PDB entry 3S2H | X-ray diffraction, 3.30 A resolution | chains A and B of the 12 polymer chains in the assembly

[Chain A]
Name: DNA-directed RNA polymerase II subunit RPB1
From: Saccharomyces cerevisiae
Notes: EC 2.7.7.6
UniProtKB: P04050 (RPB1_YEAST); numbering as in UniProt (aligned over 1-1733)
Chain sequence (1733 residues; numbered 1 to 1733; the number before each row is that of its first residue):
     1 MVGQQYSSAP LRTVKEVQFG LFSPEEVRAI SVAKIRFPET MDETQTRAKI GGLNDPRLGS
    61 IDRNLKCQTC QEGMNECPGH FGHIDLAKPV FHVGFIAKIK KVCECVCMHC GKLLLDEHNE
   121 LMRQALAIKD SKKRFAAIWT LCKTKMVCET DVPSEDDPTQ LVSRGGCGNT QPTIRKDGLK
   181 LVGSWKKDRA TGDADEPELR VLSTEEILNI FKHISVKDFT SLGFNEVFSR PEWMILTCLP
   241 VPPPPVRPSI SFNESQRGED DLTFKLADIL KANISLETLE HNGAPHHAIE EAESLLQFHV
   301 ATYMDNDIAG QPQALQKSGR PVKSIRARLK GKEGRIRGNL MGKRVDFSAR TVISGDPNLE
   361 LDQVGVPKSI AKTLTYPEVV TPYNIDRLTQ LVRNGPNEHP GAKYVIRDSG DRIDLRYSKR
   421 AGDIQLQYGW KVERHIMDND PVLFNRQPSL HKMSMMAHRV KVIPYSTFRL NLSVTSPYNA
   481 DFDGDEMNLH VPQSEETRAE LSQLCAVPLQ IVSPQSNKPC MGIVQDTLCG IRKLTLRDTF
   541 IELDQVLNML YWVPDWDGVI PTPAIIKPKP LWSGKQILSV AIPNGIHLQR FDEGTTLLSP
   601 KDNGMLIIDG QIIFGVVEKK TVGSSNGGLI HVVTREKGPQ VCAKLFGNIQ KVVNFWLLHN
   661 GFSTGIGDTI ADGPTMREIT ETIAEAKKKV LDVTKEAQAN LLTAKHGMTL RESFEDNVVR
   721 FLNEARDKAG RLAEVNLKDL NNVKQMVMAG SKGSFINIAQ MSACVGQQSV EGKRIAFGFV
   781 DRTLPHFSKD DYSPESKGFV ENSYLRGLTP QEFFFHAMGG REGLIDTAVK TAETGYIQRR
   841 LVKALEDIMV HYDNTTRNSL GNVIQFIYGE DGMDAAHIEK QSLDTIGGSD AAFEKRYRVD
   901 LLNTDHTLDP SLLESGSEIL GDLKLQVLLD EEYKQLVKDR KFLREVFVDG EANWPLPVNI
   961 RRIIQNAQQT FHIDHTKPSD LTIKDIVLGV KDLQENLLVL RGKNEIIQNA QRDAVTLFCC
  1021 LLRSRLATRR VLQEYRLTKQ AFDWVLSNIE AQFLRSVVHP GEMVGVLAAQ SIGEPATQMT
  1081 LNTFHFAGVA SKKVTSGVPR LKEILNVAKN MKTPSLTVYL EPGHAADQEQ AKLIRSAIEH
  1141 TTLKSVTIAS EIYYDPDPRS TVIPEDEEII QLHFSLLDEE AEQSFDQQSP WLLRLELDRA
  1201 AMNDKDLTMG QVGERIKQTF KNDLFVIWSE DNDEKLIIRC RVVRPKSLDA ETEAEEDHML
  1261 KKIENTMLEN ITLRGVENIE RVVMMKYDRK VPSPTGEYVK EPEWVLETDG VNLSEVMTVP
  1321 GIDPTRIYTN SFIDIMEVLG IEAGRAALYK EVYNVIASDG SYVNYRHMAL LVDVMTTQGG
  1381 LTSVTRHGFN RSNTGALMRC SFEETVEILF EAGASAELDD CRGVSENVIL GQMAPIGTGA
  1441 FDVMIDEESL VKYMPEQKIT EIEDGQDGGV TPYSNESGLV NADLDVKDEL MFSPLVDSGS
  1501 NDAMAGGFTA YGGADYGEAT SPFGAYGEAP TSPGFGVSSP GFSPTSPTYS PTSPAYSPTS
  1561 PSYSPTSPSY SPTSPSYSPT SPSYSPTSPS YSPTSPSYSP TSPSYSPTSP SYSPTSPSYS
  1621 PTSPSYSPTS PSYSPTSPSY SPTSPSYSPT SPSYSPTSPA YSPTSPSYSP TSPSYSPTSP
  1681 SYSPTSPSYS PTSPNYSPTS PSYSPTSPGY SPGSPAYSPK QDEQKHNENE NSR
Disordered / not traced: 1-2, 155-160, 187-198, 1177-1186, 1244-1253, 1446-1733
Bound ions: Zn2+ site 1: Cys67, Cys70, Cys77, His80; Zn2+ site 2: Cys107, Cys110, Cys148, Cys167; Mg2+: Asp481, Asp483, Asp485 (shared with 1 residue of chain R)
Curated features (UniProtKB/Swiss-Prot):
  - region: Pro248 to Asp260 (Lid loop), Asn306 to Lys323 (Rudder loop), Pro810 to Glu822 (Bridging helix)
  - binding site (Zn(2+)): Cys67, Cys70, Cys77, His80, Cys107, Cys110, Cys148, Cys167
  - binding site (Mg(2+)): Asp481, Asp483, Asp485
  - modified residue: Thr1471 (Phosphothreonine)
  - cross-link (Glycyl lysine isopeptide (Lys-Gly)): Lys695 (interchain with G-Cter in ubiquitin), Lys1246 (interchain with G-Cter in ubiquitin), Lys1350 (interchain with G-Cter in ubiquitin)
  - natural variant: Ser1653 to Pro1659 (deletion: In strain: A364A)
  - mutagenesis: Lys1246 (K1246R: Impairs ubiquitination during transcription stress)

[Chain B]
Name: DNA-directed RNA polymerase II subunit RPB2
From: Saccharomyces cerevisiae
Notes: EC 2.7.7.6
UniProtKB: P08518 (RPB2_YEAST); residues 1-1224 here = UniProt positions 1-1224
Chain sequence (1224 residues; each row starts with the number of its first residue):
     1 MSDLANSEKY YDEDPYGFED ESAPITAEDS WAVISAFFRE KGLVSQQLDS FNQFVDYTLQ
    61 DIICEDSTLI LEQLAQHTTE SDNISRKYEI SFGKIYVTKP MVNESDGVTH ALYPQEARLR
   121 NLTYSSGLFV DVKKRTYEAI DVPGRELKYE LIAEESEDDS ESGKVFIGRL PIMLRSKNCY
   181 LSEATESDLY KLKECPFDMG GYFIINGSEK VLIAQERSAG NIVQVFKKAA PSPISHVAEI
   241 RSALEKGSRF ISTLQVKLYG REGSSARTIK ATLPYIKQDI PIVIIFRALG IIPDGEILEH
   301 ICYDVNDWQM LEMLKPCVED GFVIQDRETA LDFIGRRGTA LGIKKEKRIQ YAKDILQKEF
   361 LPHITQLEGF ESRKAFFLGY MINRLLLCAL DRKDQDDRDH FGKKRLDLAG PLLAQLFKTL
   421 FKKLTKDIFR YMQRTVEEAH DFNMKLAINA KTITSGLKYA LATGNWGEQK KAMSSRAGVS
   481 QVLNRYTYSS TLSHLRRTNT PIGRDGKLAK PRQLHNTHWG LVCPAETPEG QACGLVKNLS
   541 LMSCISVGTD PMPIITFLSE WGMEPLEDYV PHQSPDATRV FVNGVWHGVH RNPARLMETL
   601 RTLRRKGDIN PEVSMIRDIR EKELKIFTDA GRVYRPLFIV EDDESLGHKE LKVRKGHIAK
   661 LMATEYQDIE GGFEDVEEYT WSSLLNEGLV EYIDAEEEES ILIAMQPEDL EPAEANEEND
   721 LDVDPAKRIR VSHHATTFTH CEIHPSMILG VAASIIPFPD HNQSPRNTYQ SAMGKQAMGV
   781 FLTNYNVRMD TMANILYYPQ KPLGTTRAME YLKFRELPAG QNAIVAIACY SGYNQEDSMI
   841 MNQSSIDRGL FRSLFFRSYM DQEKKYGMSI TETFEKPQRT NTLRMKHGTY DKLDDDGLIA
   901 PGVRVSGEDV IIGKTTPISP DEEELGQRTA YHSKRDASTP LRSTENGIVD QVLVTTNQDG
   961 LKFVKVRVRT TKIPQIGDKF ASRHGQKGTI GITYRREDMP FTAEGIVPDL IINPHAIPSR
  1021 MTVAHLIECL LSKVAALSGN EGDASPFTDI TVEGISKLLR EHGYQSRGFE VMYNGHTGKK
  1081 LMAQIFFGPT YYQRLRHMVD DKIHARARGP MQVLTRQPVE GRSRDGGLRF GEMERDCMIA
  1141 HGAASFLKER LMEASDAFRV HICGICGLMT VIAKLNHNQF ECKGCDNKID IYQIHIPYAA
  1201 KLLFQELMAM NITPRLYTDR SRDF
Disordered / not traced: 1-19, 71-88, 142-163, 336-344, 438-445, 503-508, 669-677, 716-721, 920-932
Bound ions: Zn2+: Cys1163, Cys1166, Cys1182, Cys1185

[Chain A / chain B interface]
Pairs across the interface - 450 pairs, chain A then chain B:
  Gln4(A) - Ala1157(B)
  Gln4(A) - Phe1158(B)
  Gln4(A) - Arg1159(B)
  Gln5(A) - Arg1159(B)  hydrogen bond (backbone-side chain)
  Gln5(A) - Leu1175(B)
  Gln5(A) - Asn1176(B)
  Tyr6(A) - Leu1175(B)
  Ser7(A) - Arg1159(B)
  Ser7(A) - His1161(B)  hydrogen bond
  Ser7(A) - Leu1175(B)
  Ser7(A) - Phe1180(B)
  Ser7(A) - Gln1193(B)  hydrogen bond (backbone-side chain)
  Ser8(A) - Asn1178(B)  hydrogen bond
  Ser8(A) - Phe1180(B)
  Ala9(A) - His1161(B)
  Ala9(A) - Ile1191(B)  hydrophobic
  Ala9(A) - Gln1193(B)  hydrogen bond (backbone-side chain)
  Pro10(A) - Ile1191(B)
  Pro10(A) - Tyr1192(B)  hydrophobic
  Pro10(A) - Gln1193(B)  hydrogen bond (backbone-backbone)
  Leu11(A) - Gln1193(B)
  Leu11(A) - His1195(B)
  Arg12(A) - Tyr1192(B)
  Arg12(A) - Gln1193(B)  hydrogen bond (backbone-backbone)
  Arg12(A) - Ile1194(B)
  Arg12(A) - Thr1218(B)
  Thr13(A) - Thr1218(B)
  Val14(A) - Ile1194(B)  hydrophobic
  Val14(A) - Leu1216(B)  hydrophobic
  Lys15(A) - Tyr1217(B)  hydrogen bond (backbone-backbone)
  Lys15(A) - Thr1218(B)
  Lys15(A) - Arg1220(B)  hydrogen bond (backbone-side chain)
  Glu16(A) - Arg1215(B)
  Glu16(A) - Leu1216(B)
  Glu16(A) - Tyr1217(B)  hydrogen bond (backbone-backbone)
  Glu16(A) - Asp1219(B)
  Glu16(A) - Arg1220(B)  salt bridge
  Val17(A) - Arg1215(B)
  Val17(A) - Leu1216(B)  hydrophobic
  Gln18(A) - Thr1213(B)
  Gln18(A) - Arg1215(B)  hydrogen bond (backbone-backbone)
  Phe19(A) - Thr1213(B)
  Gly20(A) - Ile1212(B)
  Gly20(A) - Thr1213(B)  hydrogen bond (backbone-backbone)
  Leu21(A) - Asn1211(B)
  Leu21(A) - Thr1213(B)  hydrogen bond (backbone-side chain)
  Leu21(A) - Arg1215(B)
  Phe22(A) - Leu1168(B)  hydrophobic
  Phe22(A) - Met1208(B)  hydrophobic
  Phe22(A) - Asn1211(B)  hydrogen bond (backbone-side chain)
  Phe22(A) - Thr1213(B)
  Glu26(A) - Arg1215(B)  salt bridge
  Arg28(A) - Lys1183(B)
  Ala29(A) - Lys1183(B)
  Ala29(A) - Gly1184(B)
  Ile30(A) - Thr1170(B)
  Ser31(A) - Lys1183(B)
  Cys70(A) - Ile1172(B)  hydrophobic
  Cys70(A) - Ala1173(B)
  Cys70(A) - Lys1174(B)
  Gln71(A) - Lys1174(B)
  Gln71(A) - Asn1176(B)
  Gln71(A) - His1177(B)  hydrogen bond
  Glu72(A) - Ala1173(B)
  Glu72(A) - Leu1175(B)
  Glu72(A) - Asn1176(B)  hydrogen bond
  Asn75(A) - Arg1116(B)
  Asn75(A) - Phe1158(B)
  Glu76(A) - Arg1159(B)  salt bridge
  Pro78(A) - Lys1201(B)  hydrogen bond (backbone-side chain)
  Pro78(A) - Gln1205(B)  hydrogen bond (backbone-side chain)
  Gly79(A) - Gln1205(B)
  Phe81(A) - Gln1205(B)
  Phe81(A) - Met1208(B)  hydrophobic
  His92(A) - Met1210(B)
  Phe95(A) - Ile1212(B)  hydrophobic
  Phe228(A) - Arg1215(B)
  Phe228(A) - Tyr1217(B)
  Cys238(A) - Asn1211(B)
  Pro240(A) - Met1208(B)
  Pro240(A) - Ala1209(B)
  Pro240(A) - Asn1211(B)
  Pro243(A) - Gln1205(B)
  Pro245(A) - Leu1114(B)
  Pro245(A) - Tyr1198(B)
  Pro245(A) - Lys1201(B)
  Pro245(A) - Leu1202(B)
  Val246(A) - Leu1114(B)
  Val246(A) - Gln1205(B)
  Pro248(A) - Leu1114(B)
  Ile250(A) - Val1113(B)  hydrophobic
  Glu254(A) - Arg884(B)  salt bridge
  Glu254(A) - Ile918(B)
  Glu254(A) - Arg935(B)
  Tyr303(A) - Ala1209(B)  hydrogen bond (side chain-backbone)
  Met304(A) - Met1210(B)
  Ile325(A) - Glu1206(B)
  Ile325(A) - Met1210(B)  hydrophobic
  Arg326(A) - Met1210(B)
  Arg328(A) - Glu1206(B)  salt bridge
  Leu329(A) - Leu1203(B)  hydrophobic
  Leu329(A) - Glu1206(B)
  Arg335(A) - Leu1114(B)
  Arg335(A) - Thr1115(B)
  Arg335(A) - Ala1199(B)
  Arg335(A) - Leu1202(B)
  Arg335(A) - Glu1206(B)  salt bridge
  Ile336(A) - Leu1203(B)  hydrophobic
  Arg337(A) - Arg1129(B)
  Arg337(A) - Glu1132(B)  salt bridge
  Gly338(A) - Arg1129(B)  hydrogen bond (backbone-side chain)
  Asn339(A) - Thr1115(B)
  Asn339(A) - Gln1117(B)  hydrogen bond (backbone-side chain)
  Asn339(A) - Ala1199(B)
  Leu340(A) - Ala1199(B)  hydrophobic
  Leu340(A) - Ala1200(B)
  Leu340(A) - Leu1203(B)  hydrophobic
  Met341(A) - Glu1132(B)
  Met341(A) - Arg1135(B)
  Gly342(A) - Arg1129(B)
  Gly342(A) - Phe1130(B)
  Gly342(A) - Gly1131(B)
  Lys343(A) - Gln1117(B)
  Lys343(A) - Arg1129(B)
  Lys343(A) - Phe1130(B)  hydrogen bond (backbone-backbone)
  Lys343(A) - Leu1151(B)  hydrogen bond (side chain-backbone)
  Lys343(A) - Ser1155(B)
  Lys343(A) - Asp1156(B)  salt bridge
  Lys343(A) - Pro1197(B)
  Arg344(A) - Pro1118(B)
  Arg344(A) - Val1119(B)  hydrogen bond (side chain-backbone)
  Arg344(A) - Glu1120(B)
  Arg344(A) - Gly1127(B)  hydrogen bond (side chain-backbone)
  Arg344(A) - Leu1128(B)
  Arg344(A) - Arg1129(B)
  Arg344(A) - Ser1155(B)  hydrogen bond (backbone-side chain)
  Val345(A) - Gly1127(B)
  Val345(A) - Leu1128(B)  hydrogen bond (backbone-backbone)
  Val345(A) - Phe1130(B)  hydrophobic
  Val345(A) - Arg1150(B)
  Val345(A) - Ser1155(B)
  Asp346(A) - Arg1106(B)  salt bridge
  Asp346(A) - Arg1108(B)
  Asp346(A) - Gly1109(B)
  Asp346(A) - Pro1118(B)
  Asp346(A) - Arg1150(B)  hydrogen bond (backbone-side chain)
  Phe347(A) - Arg1106(B)  hydrogen bond (backbone-backbone)
  Phe347(A) - Ala1107(B)  hydrophobic
  Phe347(A) - Arg1108(B)
  Phe347(A) - Arg1150(B)
  Ser348(A) - Ala1105(B)
  Ser348(A) - Arg1106(B)  hydrogen bond (backbone-backbone)
  Ser348(A) - Leu1128(B)  hydrogen bond (side chain-backbone)
  Ala349(A) - His1104(B)
  Ala349(A) - Ala1105(B)  hydrophobic
  Ala349(A) - Leu1128(B)
  Arg350(A) - Lys1102(B)
  Arg350(A) - Ile1103(B)
  Arg350(A) - His1104(B)  hydrogen bond (backbone-backbone)
  Arg350(A) - Leu1128(B)
  Thr351(A) - Ile1103(B)
  Thr351(A) - His1104(B)
  Val352(A) - Gly977(B)
  Val352(A) - Thr989(B)
  Val352(A) - Val1099(B)  hydrophobic
  Gly355(A) - Tyr833(B)
  Asp356(A) - Tyr833(B)  hydrogen bond
  Pro357(A) - Ser831(B)
  Pro357(A) - Gly832(B)
  Pro357(A) - Tyr833(B)
  Asn358(A) - Tyr833(B)  hydrogen bond
  Ile370(A) - Ile1103(B)  hydrophobic
  Ile370(A) - Ala1105(B)  hydrophobic
  Thr373(A) - Ala1105(B)
  Thr373(A) - Ala1107(B)
  Leu374(A) - Ala1107(B)  hydrophobic
  Arg412(A) - Arg1108(B)
  Glu433(A) - Arg1108(B)  salt bridge
  Leu443(A) - Met1138(B)  hydrophobic
  Leu443(A) - Phe1146(B)  hydrophobic
  Asn445(A) - Glu1134(B)
  Gln447(A) - Arg1129(B)
  Gln447(A) - Glu1134(B)  hydrogen bond
  Pro448(A) - Met1133(B)  hydrophobic
  Ser449(A) - Met1133(B)
  Ser449(A) - Glu1134(B)
  Ser449(A) - Cys1137(B)
  His451(A) - Cys1137(B)  hydrogen bond (backbone-side chain)
  Lys452(A) - Cys1137(B)
  Lys452(A) - Ala1140(B)
  Lys452(A) - His1141(B)  hydrogen bond (backbone-side chain)
  Met455(A) - Phe1130(B)  hydrophobic
  Met455(A) - Glu1134(B)
  Met455(A) - Cys1137(B)  hydrophobic
  Met455(A) - Met1138(B)  hydrophobic
  Met455(A) - His1141(B)
  Tyr465(A) - Ile976(B)  hydrophobic
  Ser466(A) - Gln975(B)  hydrogen bond
  Ser466(A) - Ile976(B)
  Ser466(A) - Val1099(B)
  Ser466(A) - Asp1100(B)  hydrogen bond
  Ser466(A) - Ile1103(B)
  Thr467(A) - Ile976(B)
  Thr467(A) - Gly977(B)
  Thr467(A) - Val1099(B)
  Arg469(A) - Tyr833(B)
  Arg469(A) - Ile976(B)
  Arg469(A) - Gly991(B)  hydrogen bond (side chain-backbone)
  Arg469(A) - Ile992(B)
  Leu472(A) - Gln835(B)
  Thr475(A) - Glu836(B)
  Asp481(A) - Glu836(B)
  Asp481(A) - Asp837(B)
  Phe482(A) - Gln835(B)
  Phe482(A) - Glu836(B)  hydrogen bond (backbone-backbone)
  Phe482(A) - Asp837(B)
  Phe482(A) - Ser838(B)
  Phe482(A) - Thr989(B)  hydrogen bond (backbone-side chain)
  Asp483(A) - Asp837(B)  hydrogen bond (backbone-backbone)
  Asp483(A) - Lys979(B)
  Asp483(A) - Lys987(B)
  Asp483(A) - Gly988(B)
  Gly484(A) - Lys979(B)
  Gly484(A) - Thr989(B)
  Glu486(A) - Lys1102(B)  salt bridge
  Asn488(A) - Leu1128(B)
  Asn488(A) - Arg1129(B)
  His490(A) - Phe1130(B)
  His490(A) - Arg1150(B)  hydrogen bond
  Val491(A) - Arg1150(B)  hydrogen bond (backbone-side chain)
  Pro492(A) - Glu1149(B)
  Gln493(A) - Glu1149(B)  hydrogen bond (backbone-side chain)
  Ser494(A) - Glu1149(B)
  Glu496(A) - Ser1145(B)
  Thr497(A) - Ser1145(B)
  Thr497(A) - Phe1146(B)
  Thr497(A) - Glu1149(B)
  Glu500(A) - Ala1143(B)
  Glu500(A) - Ala1144(B)  hydrogen bond (side chain-backbone)
  Glu500(A) - Ser1145(B)  hydrogen bond (side chain-backbone)
  Glu500(A) - Phe1146(B)  hydrogen bond (side chain-backbone)
  Leu504(A) - His1141(B)
  Cys505(A) - Met1138(B)  hydrophobic
  Cys505(A) - His1141(B)
  Gln510(A) - His1141(B)  hydrogen bond
  Val524(A) - Gln835(B)
  Gln525(A) - Gln835(B)
  Gln525(A) - Glu836(B)  hydrogen bond (side chain-backbone)
  Gln525(A) - Asn1013(B)  hydrogen bond
  Gln525(A) - His1015(B)  hydrogen bond (backbone-side chain)
  Asp526(A) - Cys829(B)
  Asp526(A) - Gly832(B)
  Asp526(A) - Gln835(B)  hydrogen bond (backbone-side chain)
  Asp526(A) - Asn1013(B)
  Asp526(A) - His1015(B)  salt bridge
  Cys529(A) - His1015(B)
  Leu657(A) - Cys829(B)  hydrophobic
  Leu658(A) - Tyr830(B)
  Leu658(A) - Ser831(B)
  Leu658(A) - Asn1074(B)
  Leu658(A) - His1076(B)
  Leu658(A) - Leu1081(B)
  His659(A) - Asn1074(B)
  His659(A) - Thr1077(B)
  Asn660(A) - Leu1081(B)
  Asn660(A) - Met1082(B)  hydrogen bond (backbone-backbone)
  Asn660(A) - Ala1083(B)  hydrogen bond (backbone-backbone)
  Gly661(A) - Leu1081(B)
  Gly661(A) - Ala1083(B)
  Phe662(A) - Ala828(B)
  Phe662(A) - Cys829(B)  hydrogen bond (backbone-side chain)
  Phe662(A) - Pro1014(B)
  Phe662(A) - Ala1083(B)
  Phe662(A) - Ile1085(B)
  Ser663(A) - Ile827(B)  hydrogen bond (side chain-backbone)
  Ser663(A) - Pro1014(B)
  Ser663(A) - Gln1084(B)
  Ser663(A) - Ile1085(B)
  Ser663(A) - Phe1086(B)  hydrogen bond (side chain-backbone)
  Thr664(A) - Ile827(B)
  Thr664(A) - Pro1014(B)
  Thr664(A) - Ile1017(B)
  Thr664(A) - Leu1026(B)
  Thr664(A) - Phe1086(B)
  Gly665(A) - Leu1026(B)
  Gly665(A) - Phe1069(B)
  Gly665(A) - Phe1086(B)
  Ile666(A) - Val1023(B)  hydrophobic
  Ile666(A) - Leu1026(B)  hydrophobic
  Ile666(A) - Leu1030(B)  hydrophobic
  Ile666(A) - Val1052(B)  hydrophobic
  Ile666(A) - Arg1067(B)
  Ile666(A) - Phe1086(B)
  Gly667(A) - Arg1067(B)
  Asp668(A) - Phe1069(B)
  Ile670(A) - Val1052(B)  hydrophobic
  Ile670(A) - Arg1067(B)
  Met746(A) - Pro1014(B)
  Met746(A) - His1015(B)  hydrogen bond
  Ser751(A) - His1015(B)
  Lys752(A) - His1015(B)  hydrogen bond (side chain-backbone)
  Lys752(A) - Pro1018(B)
  Lys752(A) - Ser1019(B)
  Lys752(A) - Arg1020(B)
  Gly753(A) - Pro1018(B)
  Asn757(A) - Pro1018(B)
  Asn757(A) - Met1021(B)
  Gln760(A) - Met1021(B)
  Met761(A) - Met1021(B)  hydrophobic
  Met761(A) - Val1023(B)  hydrophobic
  Glu771(A) - Lys510(B)  salt bridge
  Glu771(A) - Gln513(B)  hydrogen bond
  Ala776(A) - Asn516(B)
  Gly778(A) - Asp397(B)
  Gly778(A) - His400(B)
  Gly778(A) - His515(B)
  Gly778(A) - Asn516(B)
  Phe779(A) - Asn516(B)
  Phe779(A) - Thr517(B)
  Phe779(A) - Glu698(B)
  Phe779(A) - Glu699(B)
  Val780(A) - Glu699(B)  hydrogen bond (backbone-side chain)
  Asp781(A) - Arg620(B)  salt bridge
  Arg782(A) - Glu698(B)  hydrogen bond (side chain-backbone)
  Arg782(A) - Glu699(B)  hydrogen bond (side chain-backbone)
  Arg782(A) - Ser700(B)
  Arg782(A) - Ile701(B)  hydrogen bond (side chain-backbone)
  Arg782(A) - Leu702(B)
  Thr783(A) - Asn516(B)
  Leu784(A) - Trp519(B)  hydrophobic
  Pro785(A) - Glu698(B)
  Pro785(A) - Ile701(B)
  Pro785(A) - Leu702(B)
  Pro785(A) - Ile703(B)  hydrogen bond (backbone-backbone)
  His786(A) - Trp519(B)
  His786(A) - Leu702(B)
  His786(A) - Ile703(B)
  His786(A) - Met705(B)
  His786(A) - Glu742(B)  salt bridge
  Phe787(A) - Leu702(B)
  Ser788(A) - Ala735(B)
  Lys789(A) - Arg620(B)
  Glu795(A) - Val731(B)
  Glu801(A) - Ile729(B)
  Asn802(A) - Arg728(B)
  Asn802(A) - Ile729(B)  hydrogen bond (side chain-backbone)
  Tyr804(A) - His761(B)  hydrogen bond (backbone-side chain)
  Tyr804(A) - Asn762(B)
  Tyr804(A) - Gln763(B)
  Tyr804(A) - Val1023(B)  hydrophobic
  Leu805(A) - His761(B)  hydrogen bond (backbone-side chain)
  Arg806(A) - Pro725(B)  hydrogen bond (side chain-backbone)
  Arg806(A) - Ala726(B)
  Arg806(A) - Lys727(B)  hydrogen bond (side chain-backbone)
  Arg806(A) - Arg728(B)
  Arg806(A) - Ile729(B)
  Arg806(A) - His761(B)
  Gly807(A) - Arg728(B)
  Gly807(A) - Asp760(B)
  Gly807(A) - His761(B)
  Leu808(A) - Arg728(B)  hydrogen bond (backbone-side chain)
  Leu808(A) - Asp760(B)  hydrogen bond (backbone-backbone)
  Leu808(A) - Phe1047(B)
  Thr809(A) - Arg730(B)
  Thr809(A) - Phe1047(B)
  Pro810(A) - Trp519(B)
  Pro810(A) - Met705(B)  hydrophobic
  Pro810(A) - Arg730(B)
  Pro810(A) - Pro745(B)  hydrophobic
  Pro810(A) - Phe1047(B)
  Gln811(A) - Met705(B)
  Phe813(A) - Ile748(B)  hydrophobic
  Phe813(A) - Leu749(B)  hydrophobic
  Phe813(A) - Pro759(B)
  Phe813(A) - Asp760(B)
  Phe813(A) - Asn767(B)
  Phe813(A) - Phe1047(B)  hydrophobic
  Phe814(A) - Leu514(B)  hydrophobic
  Phe814(A) - His515(B)
  Phe814(A) - Asn516(B)
  Phe814(A) - Trp519(B)  hydrophobic
  His816(A) - Gln763(B)
  His816(A) - Ser764(B)  hydrogen bond (side chain-backbone)
  Ala817(A) - Leu514(B)
  Ala817(A) - Pro524(B)  hydrophobic
  Ala817(A) - Ser764(B)
  Met818(A) - Leu514(B)
  Met818(A) - Asn516(B)
  Gly820(A) - Ser764(B)
  Arg821(A) - Arg512(B)  hydrogen bond (side chain-backbone)
  Arg821(A) - Leu514(B)
  Arg821(A) - Pro524(B)  hydrogen bond (side chain-backbone)
  Arg821(A) - Thr527(B)
  Leu824(A) - Pro765(B)  hydrophobic
  Leu824(A) - Thr768(B)
  Leu824(A) - Tyr769(B)
  Ile825(A) - Arg512(B)
  Ile825(A) - Gln513(B)
  Ile825(A) - Cys533(B)  hydrophobic
  Ala828(A) - Gly530(B)
  Gln838(A) - Met1133(B)
  Arg839(A) - Glu1132(B)  salt bridge
  Val842(A) - Asp1136(B)
  Glu846(A) - Arg1135(B)  salt bridge
  Met1063(A) - Ile1139(B)
  Val1066(A) - Asp1136(B)
  Val1066(A) - Ile1139(B)  hydrophobic
  Val1066(A) - Ala1140(B)  hydrophobic
  Gln1070(A) - Asp1136(B)
  Gln1070(A) - Cys1137(B)
  Gln1070(A) - Ala1140(B)
  Lys1144(A) - Glu262(B)  salt bridge
  Lys1261(A) - Ser265(B)  hydrogen bond
  Lys1261(A) - Ala266(B)
  Asn1265(A) - Gly263(B)
  Asn1265(A) - Ser264(B)
  Asn1265(A) - Ser265(B)  hydrogen bond (side chain-backbone)
  Glu1269(A) - Glu262(B)
  Glu1269(A) - Gly263(B)
  Leu1409(A) - Leu1207(B)  hydrophobic
  Leu1409(A) - Ile1212(B)
  Phe1410(A) - Met1210(B)  hydrophobic
  Phe1410(A) - Ile1212(B)  hydrophobic
  Leu1418(A) - Arg1222(B)
  Asp1420(A) - Arg1220(B)
  Val1424(A) - Ile1139(B)  hydrophobic
  Val1428(A) - Arg1135(B)
  Val1428(A) - Leu1147(B)  hydrophobic
  Ile1429(A) - Pro1197(B)
  Ile1429(A) - Ala1200(B)
  Leu1430(A) - His1195(B)
  Leu1430(A) - Ile1196(B)
  Leu1430(A) - Pro1197(B)
  Leu1430(A) - Phe1204(B)  hydrophobic
  Leu1430(A) - Leu1216(B)  hydrophobic
  Gly1431(A) - Lys1148(B)
  Gly1431(A) - Met1152(B)
  Gly1431(A) - Pro1197(B)
  Gln1432(A) - Lys1148(B)
  Met1433(A) - Ala1144(B)
  Met1433(A) - Ser1145(B)
  Met1433(A) - Lys1148(B)
  Ala1434(A) - Ala1144(B)
  Ile1436(A) - Ile1139(B)
  Ile1436(A) - Gly1142(B)
  Ile1436(A) - Ala1144(B)  hydrophobic
  Gly1437(A) - Gly1142(B)
  Thr1438(A) - Gly1142(B)  hydrogen bond (backbone-backbone)
  Thr1438(A) - Ala1144(B)
  Thr1438(A) - Ser1145(B)
Other interface residues (no listed pair), chain A (219 interface residues in all): Val27, Thr69, Trp233, Leu236, Pro242, Arg320, Ile353, Ser369, Thr375, Leu450, Leu501, Thr527, Gln545, Asn654, Thr669, Thr680, Lys687, Asn742, Val743, Ile775, Thr827, Lys843, Leu1397, Val1406, Gly1413, Ser1425, Gly1439
Other interface residues (no listed pair), chain B (203 interface residues in all): Lys470, His518, Cys523, Glu529, Gly534, Asn834, Ala1016, Ile1027, Lys1079, Met1111, Gly1121, Ala1154, Val1160, Cys1166, Pro1214

[Overview]
The interface between chain A and chain B involves 219 residues on one side and 203 on the other, with 80
hydrogen bonds and 18 salt bridges. Polar pairs include Glu16(A)-Arg1220(B), Glu26(A)-Arg1215(B) and
Glu76(A)-Arg1159(B).
Chain A is DNA-directed RNA polymerase II subunit RPB1 and chain B is DNA-directed RNA polymerase II subunit
RPB2, both from Saccharomyces cerevisiae; the structure, RNA Polymerase II Initiation Complex with a 6-nt RNA
containing a 2[prime]-iodo ATP, was determined by X-ray diffraction (same publication as 3RZD, 3RZO, 3S14,
3S15, 3S16, 3S17 and 5 further entries).
